Entry 6ML3 (X-ray diffraction, 1.68 A resolution); this record covers chains A and E of the 3 polymer chains in the assembly.

== Chain A ==
Protein: Zinc finger and BTB domain-containing protein 24
Source organism: Mus musculus
Notes: fragment: zinc fingers 4-8
UniProtKB: Q80X44 (ZBT24_MOUSE); residues 375-519 here = UniProt positions 375-519
Amino-acid sequence (151 residues; row label = number of the first residue in the row):
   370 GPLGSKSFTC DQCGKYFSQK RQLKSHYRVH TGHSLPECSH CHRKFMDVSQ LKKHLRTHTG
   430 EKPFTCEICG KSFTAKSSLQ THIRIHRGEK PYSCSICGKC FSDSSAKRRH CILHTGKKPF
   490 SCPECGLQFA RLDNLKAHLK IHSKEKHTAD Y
Not modelled in the structure: 370-402, 515-520
Construct notes: expression tag (370-374, 520)
UniProt features mapped onto this chain:
  - zinc finger: Phe-377 to His-399 (C2H2-type 4), Pro-405 to His-427 (C2H2-type 5), Phe-433 to His-455 (C2H2-type 6), Tyr-461 to His-483 (C2H2-type 7), Phe-489 to His-511 (C2H2-type 8)
Bound ions: Zn2+ site 1: Cys-407, Cys-410, His-423, His-427; Zn2+ site 2: Cys-435, Cys-438, His-451, His-455; Zn2+ site 3: Cys-463, Cys-466, His-479, His-483; Zn2+ site 4: Cys-491, Cys-494, His-507, His-511
What the authors report for this chain:
  - binding site for the 20-nt DNA strand: Gln-419
  - disease-associated variants - C382Y, C407G: abolished binding to 12-bp ZBTB24 motif
  - mutagenesis - C382Y, C407G: abolished expression in response to CDCA7 level
  - mutagenesis - C382Y, C407G: abolished signaling in response to Cdca7-Luc reporter

== Chain E ==
Molecule: 20-nt DNA strand
Sequence (20 nucleotides; each row starts with the number of its first residue):
     1 ACGCAGGTCC TGGAAGCTAA

== Chain A / chain E interface ==
Residue-residue contacts (43; chain A residue first):
  Arg-412(A) / DG12(E)  salt bridge to the phosphate
  Phe-414(A) / DG13(E)  phosphate contact
  Met-415(A) / DG13(E)  phosphate contact
  Gln-419(A) / DA14(E)  base contact
  Gln-419(A) / DA15(E)  base contact
  Lys-422(A) / DG12(E)  base contact
  Lys-422(A) / DG13(E)  hydrogen bond to the base
  His-423(A) / DG12(E)  salt bridge to the phosphate
  Thr-426(A) / DT11(E)  phosphate contact
  Thr-426(A) / DG12(E)  phosphate contact
  Lys-431(A) / DC10(E)  salt bridge to the phosphate
  Lys-440(A) / DC9(E)  phosphate contact
  Ser-441(A) / DC10(E)  phosphate contact
  Phe-442(A) / DC9(E)  phosphate contact
  Phe-442(A) / DC10(E)  phosphate contact
  Thr-443(A) / DC10(E)  phosphate contact
  Thr-443(A) / DT11(E)  phosphate contact
  Ser-447(A) / DC10(E)  base contact
  Ser-447(A) / DT11(E)  base contact
  His-451(A) / DC9(E)  salt bridge to the phosphate
  Ile-454(A) / DT8(E)  phosphate contact
  Ile-454(A) / DC9(E)  phosphate contact
  Lys-468(A) / DG6(E)  sugar contact
  Phe-470(A) / DG6(E)  phosphate contact
  Phe-470(A) / DG7(E)  phosphate contact
  Asp-472(A) / DT8(E)  base contact
  Asp-472(A) / DC9(E)  hydrogen bond to the base
  Ala-475(A) / DT8(E)  base contact
  Arg-478(A) / DG6(E)  base contact
  Arg-478(A) / DG7(E)  hydrogen bond to the base
  Arg-478(A) / DT8(E)  base contact
  His-479(A) / DG6(E)  salt bridge to the phosphate
  Leu-482(A) / DA5(E)  phosphate contact
  Lys-487(A) / DC4(E)  salt bridge to the phosphate
  Leu-496(A) / DG3(E)  sugar contact
  Phe-498(A) / DG3(E)  phosphate contact
  Phe-498(A) / DC4(E)  phosphate contact
  Arg-500(A) / DA5(E)  base contact
  Arg-500(A) / DG6(E)  hydrogen bond to the base
  Asn-503(A) / DC4(E)  base contact
  Asn-503(A) / DA5(E)  hydrogen bond to the base
  His-507(A) / DG3(E)  salt bridge to the phosphate
  Ile-510(A) / DC2(E)  phosphate contact
Other interface residues (no listed pair), chain A (33 interface residues in all): Lys-413, Ala-444, Ser-474, Gln-497

== In short ==
Chain A and chain E form an interface of 33 and 14 residues respectively, with 5 hydrogen bonds and 7 salt
bridges. Among the polar pairs are Lys-422(A)/DG13(E), Asp-472(A)/DC9(E) and Arg-478(A)/DG7(E). From the
paper: a binding site for the 20-nt DNA strand at Gln-419(A); C382Y and C407G of chain A abolish binding to
12-bp ZBTB24 motif.
Here chain A is Zinc finger and BTB domain-containing protein 24 (Mus musculus) and chain E is a 20-nt DNA
strand. Entry 6ML3 (ZBTB24 Zinc Fingers 4-8 with 19+1mer DNA Oligonucleotide (Sequence 2)) was determined by
X-ray diffraction together with 6ML2, 6ML4, 6ML5, 6ML6 and 6ML7 from the same study.
